6X50 - chains G and H of the 9 polymer chains in the assembly; structure by electron microscopy, 3.30 A resolution.

Chain G (and H):
Name: DNA-directed RNA polymerase subunit alpha
Organism: Escherichia coli
Notes: EC 2.7.7.6; chain H of this document is another copy of the same molecule, construct and numbering; everything in this record applies to it too
Reference sequence: A0A073G207 (A0A073G207_ECOLX); residues 1-329 here = UniProt positions 1-329
Sequence (329 residues; numbered 1 to 329; the number before each row is that of its first residue):
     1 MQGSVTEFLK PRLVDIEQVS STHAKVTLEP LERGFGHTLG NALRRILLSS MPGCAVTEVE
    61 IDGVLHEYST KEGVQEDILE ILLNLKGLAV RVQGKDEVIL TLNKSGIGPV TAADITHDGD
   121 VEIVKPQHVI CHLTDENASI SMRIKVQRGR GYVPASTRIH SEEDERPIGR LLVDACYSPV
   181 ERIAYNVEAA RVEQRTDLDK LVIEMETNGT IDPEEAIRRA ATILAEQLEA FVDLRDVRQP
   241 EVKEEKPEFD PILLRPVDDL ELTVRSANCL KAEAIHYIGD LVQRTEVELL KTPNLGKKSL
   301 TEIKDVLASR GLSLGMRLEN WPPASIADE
Unresolved in the structure: 1-4, 160-165, 235-329 (chain H: 1-4, 159-169, 233-329)

How chain G and chain H interact:
Pairs across the interface (79; chain G residue first):
  V5(G) with R148(H); R150(H)
  T6(G) with P52(H); R148(H); R150(H)
  E7(G) with R150(H), hydrogen bond (backbone-side chain)
  F8(G) with S50(H); R150(H); I223(H), hydrophobic; Q227(H)
  K10(G) with E226(H); E229(H), salt bridge
  P11(G) with Q227(H); A230(H); F231(H)
  R12(G) with A230(H)
  L13(G) with F231(H)
  L28(G) with F231(H), hydrophobic
  R33(G) with S49(H)
  G34(G) with R45(H)
  F35(G) with I46(H), hydrophobic; S50(H); I223(H), hydrophobic; Q227(H)
  H37(G) with R45(H)
  T38(G) with A42(H); R45(H), hydrogen bond
  L39(G) with L224(H), hydrophobic; L228(H), hydrophobic
  N41(G) with N41(H)
  A42(G) with T38(H)
  R45(G) with G34(H), hydrogen bond (side chain-backbone); H37(H); T38(H)
  I46(G) with F35(H), hydrophobic
  S50(G) with F8(H); F35(H)
  R148(G) with V5(H)
  G149(G) with V5(H)
  R150(G) with V5(H), hydrogen bond (side chain-backbone); E7(H), hydrogen bond (side chain-backbone); F8(H)
  R218(G) with A230(H); F231(H)
  A221(G) with L228(H); F231(H), hydrophobic; V232(H)
  T222(G) with F231(H); V232(H)
  I223(G) with F8(H), hydrophobic; F35(H), hydrophobic
  L224(G) with L39(H), hydrophobic; L228(H), hydrophobic
  A225(G) with L228(H); V232(H), hydrophobic
  E226(G) with K10(H), salt bridge
  Q227(G) with L9(H), hydrogen bond (side chain-backbone); L31(H); F35(H); L39(H)
  L228(G) with L39(H), hydrophobic; L43(H), hydrophobic; A221(H); L224(H), hydrophobic; A225(H)
  A230(G) with P11(H), hydrophobic
  F231(G) with L28(H), hydrophobic; L39(H), hydrophobic; L43(H), hydrophobic; L201(H), hydrophobic; I203(H), hydrophobic; I217(H), hydrophobic; R218(H); A221(H), hydrophobic
  V232(G) with A221(H), hydrophobic
  D233(G) with R218(H)
  L234(G) with V14(H), hydrophobic; I16(H), hydrophobic; R218(H)
Interface residues without a listed pair, chain G (43 interface residues in all): L9, E32, S49, P52, R219, E229
Interface residues without a listed pair, chain H (48 interface residues in all): T6, E32, R33, G149, G151, V153, E214, T222

Summary:
The interface between chain G and chain H involves 43 residues on one side and 48 on the other, with 6
hydrogen bonds and 2 salt bridges. Polar pairs include K10(G)-E229(H), E226(G)-K10(H) and E7(G)-R150(H).
Both chains are DNA-directed RNA polymerase subunit alpha (Escherichia coli). Entry 6X50 (Mfd-bound E.coli RNA
polymerase elongation complex - V state) was determined by electron microscopy together with 6X26, 6X2F, 6X2N,
6X43, 6X4W and 6X4Y from the same study.
